PDB entry 6TDA | electron microscopy, 15.00 A resolution (very low resolution: no residue pairs are listed; an interface is given only as per-side residue counts) | chains C and I of the 23 polymer chains in the assembly

== Chain C ==
Name: Histone H2A
From: Xenopus laevis
UniProt: Q6AZJ8 (Q6AZJ8_XENLA); residues 1-129 here correspond to UniProt positions 2-130 (UniProt number = residue number + 1)
Sequence (129 residues; row label = number of the first residue in the row):
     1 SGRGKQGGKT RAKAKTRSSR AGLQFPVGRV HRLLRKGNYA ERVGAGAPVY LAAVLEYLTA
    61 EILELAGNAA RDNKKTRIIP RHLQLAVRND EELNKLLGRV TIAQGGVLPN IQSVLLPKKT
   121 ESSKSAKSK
Disordered / not traced: 1-14, 117-129

== Chain I ==
Molecule: DNA-i
Sequence (237 nucleotides; row label = number of the first residue in the row; numbers below 1 keep their minus sign (DC-35 is residue -35)):
   -35 CCTACGGACC GGATATCTTC CCTGTGTATG GGTTTCCATC AGAATCCCGG TGCCGAGGCC
    25 GCTCAATTGG TCGTAGACAG CTCTAGCACC GCTTAAACGC ACGTACGCGC TGTCCCCCGC
    85 GTTTTAACCG CCAAGGGGAT TACTCCCTAG TCTCCAGGCA CGTGTCAGAT ATATACATCG
   145 ATTTAACTCT TTTCGTCGGT TTTTTTCGCC TTTAAAACTA GGCGGGCTGG GTAATGA
Disordered / not traced: 125-201

== How chain C and chain I interact ==
At this resolution (15 A) residue pairs are not listed: 7 residues of chain C and 6 of chain I lie at the interface.

== Summary ==
7 residues of chain C face 6 of chain I across their interface.
Here chain C is Histone H2A (Xenopus laevis) and chain I is DNA-i. Entry 6TDA (Structure of SWI/SNF chromatin
remodeler RSC bound to a nucleosome) was determined by electron microscopy.
